Entry 8HGU (X-ray diffraction, 1.94 A resolution); this record covers chains A and B.

# Chain A (and B)
Molecule: Alpha/beta hydrolase
Source organism: Bosea sp. PAMC 26642
Notes: chain B of this document is another copy of the same molecule, construct and numbering; everything in this record applies to it too
Sequence (298 residues; row label = number of the first residue in the row):
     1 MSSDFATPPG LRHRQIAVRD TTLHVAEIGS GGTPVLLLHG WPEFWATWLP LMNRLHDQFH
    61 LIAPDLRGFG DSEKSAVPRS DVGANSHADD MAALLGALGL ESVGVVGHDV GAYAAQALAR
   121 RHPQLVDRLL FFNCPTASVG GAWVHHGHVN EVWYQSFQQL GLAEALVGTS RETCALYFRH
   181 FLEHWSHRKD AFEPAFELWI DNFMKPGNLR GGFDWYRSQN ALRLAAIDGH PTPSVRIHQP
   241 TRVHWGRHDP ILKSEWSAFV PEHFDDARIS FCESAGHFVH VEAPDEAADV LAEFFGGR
Unresolved in the structure: 1, 297-298 (chain B: 1-2, 297-298)

# Chain A / chain B interface
Pairs across the interface - 48 pairs, chain A then chain B:
  Val144(A) with Val144(B), hydrophobic; Val149(B), hydrophobic; Ile227(B)
  His145(A) with His145(B), hydrogen bond; Ile227(B); Asp228(B), salt bridge
  His146(A) with Asp228(B), hydrogen bond (backbone-side chain)
  Gly147(A) with Leu224(B)
  Val149(A) with Val144(B), hydrophobic; Ser156(B); Leu224(B), hydrophobic; Ile227(B), hydrophobic
  Asn150(A) with Ser156(B), hydrogen bond; Gln159(B); Asn220(B), hydrogen bond; Leu224(B)
  Trp153(A) with Trp153(B); Ser156(B); Phe157(B), hydrophobic; Leu160(B)
  Ser156(A) with Val149(B); Asn150(B), hydrogen bond
  Phe157(A) with Trp153(B), hydrophobic
  Leu160(A) with Trp153(B)
  Leu162(A) with Leu176(B), hydrophobic; His180(B)
  Ala165(A) with Leu176(B), hydrophobic
  Leu166(A) with Leu166(B), hydrophobic; Thr173(B); Leu176(B)
  Thr169(A) with Glu172(B); Thr173(B)
  Thr173(A) with Leu166(B); Thr169(B)
  Leu176(A) with Leu162(B); Ala165(B); Leu166(B)
  Tyr177(A) with Leu162(B), hydrophobic
  His180(A) with Leu160(B); Leu162(B)
  Asn220(A) with Asn150(B), hydrogen bond
  Leu224(A) with Gly147(B); Val149(B), hydrophobic; Asn150(B)
  Ile227(A) with Val144(B); His145(B), hydrogen bond (backbone-side chain)
  Asp228(A) with His145(B), salt bridge; His146(B), hydrogen bond (side chain-backbone)
Interface residues without a listed pair, chain A (24 interface residues in all): Val152, Gln159
Interface residues without a listed pair, chain B (25 interface residues in all): Val152, Tyr177

# Overview
24 residues of chain A and 25 residues of chain B are in contact; the contacts include 8 hydrogen bonds and 2
salt bridges. Polar contacts include His145(A)-Asp228(B), His145(A)-His145(B) and His146(A)-Asp228(B).
Both chains are Alpha/beta hydrolase (Bosea sp. PAMC 26642). Entry 8HGU (Epoxide hydrolase from Bosea sp. PAMC
26642) was determined by X-ray diffraction together with 8HM5 from the same study.
